Entry 6S6S (electron microscopy, 3.90 A resolution); this record covers chains B and D of the 8 polymer chains in the assembly.

Chain B (and D):
Protein: Glutamate synthase [NADPH] large chain
From: Azospirillum brasilense
Notes: EC 1.4.1.13; chain D of this document is another copy of the same molecule, construct and numbering; everything in this record applies to it too
Reference sequence: Q05755 (GLTB_AZOBR); residues -35 to 1479 here correspond to UniProt positions 1-1515 (UniProt number = residue number + 36)
Sequence (1515 residues; each row starts with the number of its first residue; numbers below 1 keep their minus sign (Met-35 is residue -35)):
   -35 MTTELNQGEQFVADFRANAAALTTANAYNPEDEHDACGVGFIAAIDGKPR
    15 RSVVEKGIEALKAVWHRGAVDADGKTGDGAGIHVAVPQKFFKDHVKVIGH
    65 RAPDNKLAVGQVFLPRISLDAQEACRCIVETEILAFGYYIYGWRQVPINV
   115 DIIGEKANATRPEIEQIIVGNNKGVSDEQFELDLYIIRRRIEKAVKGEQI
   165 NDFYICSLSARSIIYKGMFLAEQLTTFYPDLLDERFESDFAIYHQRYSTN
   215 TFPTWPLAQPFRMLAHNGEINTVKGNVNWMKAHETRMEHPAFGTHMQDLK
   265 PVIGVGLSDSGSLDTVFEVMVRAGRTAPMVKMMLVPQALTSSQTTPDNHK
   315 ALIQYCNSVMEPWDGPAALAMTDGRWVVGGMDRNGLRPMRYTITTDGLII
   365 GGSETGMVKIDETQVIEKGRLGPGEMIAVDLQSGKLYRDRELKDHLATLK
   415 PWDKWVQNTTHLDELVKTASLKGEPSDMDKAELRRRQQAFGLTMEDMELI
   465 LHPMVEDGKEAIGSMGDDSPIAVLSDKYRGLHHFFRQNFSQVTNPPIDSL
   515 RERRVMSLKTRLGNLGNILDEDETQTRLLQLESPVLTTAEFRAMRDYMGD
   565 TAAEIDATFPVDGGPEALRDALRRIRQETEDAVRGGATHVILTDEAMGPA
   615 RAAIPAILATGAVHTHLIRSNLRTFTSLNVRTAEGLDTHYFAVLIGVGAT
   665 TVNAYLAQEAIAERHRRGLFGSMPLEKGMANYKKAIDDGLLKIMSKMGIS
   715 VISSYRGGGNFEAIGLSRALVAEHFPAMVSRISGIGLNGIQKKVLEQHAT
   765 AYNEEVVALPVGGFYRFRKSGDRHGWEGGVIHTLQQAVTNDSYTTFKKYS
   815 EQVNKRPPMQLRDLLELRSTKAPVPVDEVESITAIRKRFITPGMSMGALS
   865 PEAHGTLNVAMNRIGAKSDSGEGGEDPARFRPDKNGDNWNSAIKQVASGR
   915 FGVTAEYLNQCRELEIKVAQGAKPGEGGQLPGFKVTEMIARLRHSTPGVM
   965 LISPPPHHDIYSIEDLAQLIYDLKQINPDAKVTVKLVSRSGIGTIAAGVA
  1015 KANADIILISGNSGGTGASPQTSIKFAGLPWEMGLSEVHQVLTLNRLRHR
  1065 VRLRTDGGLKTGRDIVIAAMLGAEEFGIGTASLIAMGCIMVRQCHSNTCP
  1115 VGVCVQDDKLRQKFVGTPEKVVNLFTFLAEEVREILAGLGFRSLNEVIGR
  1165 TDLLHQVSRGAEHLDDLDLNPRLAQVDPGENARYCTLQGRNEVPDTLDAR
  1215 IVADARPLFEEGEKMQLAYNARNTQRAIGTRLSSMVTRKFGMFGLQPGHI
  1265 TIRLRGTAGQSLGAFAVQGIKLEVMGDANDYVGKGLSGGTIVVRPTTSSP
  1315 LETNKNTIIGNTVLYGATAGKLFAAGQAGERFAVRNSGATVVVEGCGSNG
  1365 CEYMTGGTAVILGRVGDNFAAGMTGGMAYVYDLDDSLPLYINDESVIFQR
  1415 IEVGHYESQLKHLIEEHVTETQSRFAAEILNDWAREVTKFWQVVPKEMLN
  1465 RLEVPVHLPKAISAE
Not modelled in the structure: -35 to 0, 437-440, 1473-1479
Bound ions: 3Fe-4S cluster Fe: Cys1102, Cys1108, Cys1113
Ligand contacts:
  - 3Fe-4S cluster (F3S): Met479, Cys1102, Ile1103, Met1104, Val1105, Arg1106, Gln1107, Cys1108, Cys1113, Val1117, Cys1118
  - FMN (flavin mononucleotide): Met479, Pro856, Gly857, Met858, Ser859, Ala862, Gln909, Lys931, Gln934, Lys999, Ser1024, Ser1027, Gly1028, Gly1029, Thr1030, Gly1031, Asp1070, Gly1071, Gly1072, Leu1073, Ile1092, Gly1093, Thr1094, Leu1097
UniProt features mapped onto this chain:
  - active site: Cys1 (For GATase activity)
  - binding site (FMN): Leu1049 to Arg1106
  - binding site ([3Fe-4S] cluster): Cys1102, Cys1108, Cys1113

Chain B / chain D interface:
Contacting residue pairs (52; chain B residue first):
  Val61(B) with Arg832(D)
  Ile62(B) with Gln1170(D); Asp1180(D)
  His64(B) with Asp1180(D), salt bridge
  Arg80(B) with Leu1058(D); Asp1191(D), salt bridge
  Ile81(B) with Phe216(D), hydrophobic; Leu1058(D)
  Glu87(B) with Arg732(D), salt bridge; Ser744(D)
  Arg90(B) with Arg732(D); Pro1185(D)
  Glu94(B) with Arg732(D), salt bridge
  Thr95(B) with Glu737(D), hydrogen bond
  Gly106(B) with Asp1182(D)
  Trp107(B) with Arg732(D); Asp1182(D), hydrogen bond (backbone-side chain); Asn1184(D), hydrogen bond (backbone-side chain)
  Arg108(B) with Asn1184(D)
  Gln109(B) with Leu1187(D); Ala1188(D); Gln1189(D)
  Val114(B) with Asp1191(D)
  Arg125(B) with Asp1191(D), salt bridge
  Lys160(B) with Gln163(D)
  Gln163(B) with Lys160(D); Val269(D)
  Asn165(B) with Asn165(D)
  Phe216(B) with Ile81(D), hydrophobic
  Val269(B) with Gln163(D)
  Arg732(B) with Glu87(D), salt bridge; Arg90(D); Cys91(D); Glu94(D), salt bridge
  Ala733(B) with Thr95(D)
  Glu737(B) with Thr95(D), hydrogen bond
  Val743(B) with Glu87(D)
  Ser744(B) with Glu87(D)
  Leu1058(B) with Arg80(D); Ile81(D)
  Gln1170(B) with Ile62(D)
  Val1171(B) with Ile62(D)
  Ser1172(B) with Ile62(D), hydrogen bond (side chain-backbone); Gly63(D)
  Asp1180(B) with His64(D), salt bridge; Tyr103(D); Tyr105(D)
  Asp1182(B) with Trp107(D)
  Asn1184(B) with Glu129(D)
  Ala1188(B) with Gln109(D)
  Gln1189(B) with Gln109(D), hydrogen bond (backbone-side chain)
  Asp1191(B) with Val114(D)
Also at the interface, not in a pair above, chain B (43 interface residues in all): Cys91, Leu98, Tyr105, Ser731, Arg745, Ser747, Gln1054, Leu1187
Also at the interface, not in a pair above, chain D (43 interface residues in all): Val61, Leu83, Leu98, Ile104, Ala733, Arg745, Val1171, Ser1172

Overview:
Chain B and chain D each contribute 43 residues to their interface; the contacts include 6 hydrogen bonds and
8 salt bridges. Polar pairs include His64(B)-Asp1180(D), Arg80(B)-Asp1191(D) and Glu87(B)-Arg732(D). Bound to
chain B: flavin mononucleotide and 3Fe-4S cluster.
Both chains are Glutamate synthase [NADPH] large chain (Azospirillum brasilense). Entry 6S6S (Structure of
Azospirillum brasilense Glutamate Synthase in a4b4 oligomeric state) was determined by electron microscopy,
deposited together with 6S6T, 6S6U and 6S6X.
